1BY4 - chains E and A of the 4 polymer chains in the assembly; structure by X-ray diffraction, 2.10 A resolution.

Chain E:
Molecule: 16-nt DNA strand
Sequence (16 nucleotides; numbered 1494 to 1509; the number before each row is that of its first residue):
  1494 CTAGGTCAAA GGTCAG
Not modelled in the structure: 1494

Chain A:
Name: Protein (retinoic acid receptor rxr-alpha)
From: Homo sapiens
UniProt: P19793 (RXRA_HUMAN); residues 1128-1209 here correspond to UniProt positions 128-209 (UniProt number = residue number - 1000)
Amino-acid sequence (82 residues; numbered 1128 to 1209; the number before each row is that of its first residue):
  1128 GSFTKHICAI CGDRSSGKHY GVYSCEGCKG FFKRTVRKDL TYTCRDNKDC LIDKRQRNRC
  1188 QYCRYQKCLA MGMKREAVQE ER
Not modelled in the structure: 1128-1130
Differences from the reference sequence: conflict Gly1128 (Ala128 in P19793)
Metal / ion sites: Zn2+ site 1: Cys1135, Cys1138, Cys1152, Cys1155; Zn2+ site 2: Cys1171, Cys1177, Cys1187, Cys1190
Swiss-Prot annotation at these positions:
  - DNA-binding region: Cys1135 to Met1200 (Nuclear receptor)
  - zinc finger (NR C4-type): Cys1135 to Cys1155, Cys1171 to Cys1195
  - region: Lys1160 to Lys1165 (Nuclear localization signal), Lys1201 to Arg1209 (Hinge)
  - binding site (Zn(2+)): Cys1135, Cys1138, Cys1152, Cys1155, Cys1171, Cys1177, Cys1187, Cys1190
  - modified residue: Ser1129 (Phosphoserine), Lys1145 (N6-acetyllysine)

Chain E / chain A interface:
Contacting residue pairs (12; chain E residue first):
  DT1495(E) with Ser1143(A), phosphate contact; Gly1144(A), phosphate contact; Lys1145(A), sugar contact; His1146(A), sugar contact
  DA1496(E) with Lys1145(A), salt bridge to the phosphate; His1146(A), salt bridge to the phosphate
  DG1497(E) with Lys1156(A), base contact; Lys1160(A), base contact; Val1205(A), phosphate contact; Gln1206(A), phosphate contact
  DG1498(E) with Lys1160(A), base contact; Arg1209(A), salt bridge to the phosphate
Interface residues without a listed pair, chain A (11 interface residues in all): Tyr1147, Ala1204

In short:
The interface between chain E and chain A involves 4 residues on one side and 11 on the other, with 3 salt
bridges. Polar contacts include DA1496(E)-Lys1145(A), DA1496(E)-His1146(A) and DG1498(E)-Arg1209(A). Curated
annotation (UniProt) lists a DNA-binding region and 8 Zn2+-binding residues on chain A.
Chain E is a 16-nt DNA strand and chain A is Protein (retinoic acid receptor rxr-alpha) (Homo sapiens); the
structure, Structure and mechanism of the homodimeric assembly of the rxr on DNA, was determined by X-ray
diffraction.
